Entry 1CIC (X-ray diffraction, 2.50 A resolution); this record covers chains C and D of the 4 polymer chains in the assembly.

Chain C:
Name: Protein (ig heavy chain V regions)
Organism: Mus musculus
Notes: fragment: fab immunoglobulin fragment
Reference sequence: Q9R1A5 (Q9R1A5_MOUSE); residues 1-214 here correspond to UniProt positions 15-228 (UniProt number = residue number + 14)
Chain sequence (214 residues; each row starts with the number of its first residue):
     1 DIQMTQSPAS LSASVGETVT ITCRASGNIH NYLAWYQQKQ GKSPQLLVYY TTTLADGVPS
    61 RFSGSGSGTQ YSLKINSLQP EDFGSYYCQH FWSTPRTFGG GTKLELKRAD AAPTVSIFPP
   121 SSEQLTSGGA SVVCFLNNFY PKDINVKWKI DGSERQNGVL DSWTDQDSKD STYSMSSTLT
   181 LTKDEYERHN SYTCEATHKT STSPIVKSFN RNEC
Disulfide bonds: Cys23-Cys88, Cys134-Cys194

Chain D:
Name: Protein (ig heavy chain V regions)
Organism: Mus musculus
Notes: fragment: fab immunoglobulin fragment
Reference sequence: P01869 (IGH1M_MOUSE); residue numbers follow UniProt; this construct covers 1-218
Chain sequence (218 residues; row label = number of the first residue in the row):
     1 QVQLKESGPG LVAPSQSLSI TCTVSGFSLT GYGVNWVRQP PGKGLEWLGM IWGDGNTDYN
    61 SALKSRLSIS KDNSKSQVFL KMNSLHTDDT ARYYCARERD YRLDYWGQGT TLTVSSASTT
   121 PPSVFPLAPG SAAQTNSMVT LGCLVKGYFP EPVTVTWNSG SLSSGVHTFP AVLQSDLYTL
   181 SSSVTVPSSP RPSETVTCNV AHPASSTKVD KKIVPRDC
Disulfide bonds: Cys22-Cys95, Cys143-Cys198

Interface between chain C and chain D:
Cross-chain cystine bridges: Cys214(C)-Cys218(D)
Contacting residue pairs (84):
  Asp1(C) - Ser61(D)  hydrogen bond
  Tyr32(C) - Tyr101(D)  hydrophobic
  Tyr36(C) - Leu103(D)
  Tyr36(C) - Trp106(D)  hydrophobic
  Gln38(C) - Gln39(D)  hydrogen bond
  Gln38(C) - Tyr94(D)
  Lys42(C) - Tyr94(D)
  Ser43(C) - Tyr94(D)
  Ser43(C) - Trp106(D)
  Ser43(C) - Gly107(D)  hydrogen bond (side chain-backbone)
  Ser43(C) - Gln108(D)
  Pro44(C) - Leu45(D)  hydrophobic
  Pro44(C) - Trp106(D)
  Leu46(C) - Arg102(D)
  Leu46(C) - Leu103(D)
  Tyr49(C) - Arg102(D)
  Tyr50(C) - Asp100(D)  hydrogen bond (side chain-backbone)
  Tyr50(C) - Tyr101(D)  hydrophobic
  Tyr50(C) - Arg102(D)  hydrogen bond
  Tyr87(C) - Gln39(D)
  Tyr87(C) - Gly44(D)
  Tyr87(C) - Leu45(D)  hydrophobic
  Gln89(C) - Leu103(D)
  Phe91(C) - Glu98(D)
  Phe91(C) - Tyr101(D)
  Phe91(C) - Arg102(D)
  Phe91(C) - Leu103(D)  hydrophobic
  Thr94(C) - Met50(D)
  Thr94(C) - Asp58(D)  hydrogen bond
  Pro95(C) - Trp47(D)  hydrophobic
  Pro95(C) - Ser61(D)
  Arg96(C) - Asn35(D)  hydrogen bond
  Arg96(C) - Trp47(D)
  Arg96(C) - Met50(D)  hydrogen bond
  Arg96(C) - Trp52(D)
  Arg96(C) - Glu98(D)  salt bridge
  Phe98(C) - Val37(D)  hydrophobic
  Phe98(C) - Leu45(D)
  Phe98(C) - Trp106(D)  hydrophobic
  Ser116(C) - Thr140(D)
  Phe118(C) - Leu127(D)
  Phe118(C) - Ala128(D)
  Phe118(C) - Thr140(D)
  Pro119(C) - Ala128(D)
  Pro119(C) - Pro129(D)
  Pro119(C) - Arg216(D)
  Ser121(C) - Phe125(D)
  Ser121(C) - Pro126(D)
  Glu123(C) - Phe125(D)
  Glu123(C) - Lys211(D)  salt bridge
  Gln124(C) - Phe125(D)
  Gln124(C) - Lys146(D)
  Ser131(C) - Leu144(D)
  Ser131(C) - Lys146(D)
  Val133(C) - Leu127(D)  hydrophobic
  Phe135(C) - Leu127(D)  hydrophobic
  Phe135(C) - Phe169(D)  hydrophobic
  Phe135(C) - Ser181(D)
  Phe135(C) - Ser182(D)
  Phe135(C) - Ser183(D)
  Asn137(C) - His167(D)
  Asn137(C) - Phe169(D)
  Asn137(C) - Ser183(D)  hydrogen bond
  Asn138(C) - His167(D)  hydrogen bond
  Leu160(C) - Val172(D)  hydrophobic
  Asp161(C) - Val172(D)
  Ser162(C) - Phe169(D)
  Ser162(C) - Pro170(D)  hydrogen bond (side chain-backbone)
  Ser162(C) - Val172(D)
  Trp163(C) - Pro170(D)
  Thr164(C) - Thr168(D)
  Thr164(C) - Phe169(D)
  Ser174(C) - His167(D)  hydrogen bond
  Ser174(C) - Phe169(D)
  Met175(C) - Phe169(D)
  Ser176(C) - Phe169(D)
  Ser176(C) - Ser181(D)  hydrogen bond
  Thr180(C) - Lys146(D)
  Glu213(C) - Arg216(D)  hydrogen bond (backbone-side chain)
  Cys214(C) - Gly130(D)
  Cys214(C) - Ser131(D)  hydrogen bond (backbone-backbone)
  Cys214(C) - Ala132(D)
  Cys214(C) - Arg216(D)  hydrogen bond
  Cys214(C) - Cys218(D)  disulfide
Also at the interface, not in a pair above, chain C (41 interface residues in all): Gly100, Thr178
Also at the interface, not in a pair above, chain D (51 interface residues in all): Lys43, Glu46, Tyr59, Asn60, Val124, Leu141, Gly142, Gln174, Thr179, Thr185

Summary:
41 residues of chain C and 51 residues of chain D are in contact; the contacts include 1 disulfide bond, 16
hydrogen bonds and 2 salt bridges. Polar pairs include Arg96(C)-Glu98(D), Glu123(C)-Lys211(D) and
Asp1(C)-Ser61(D).
Here chain C is Protein (ig heavy chain V regions) and chain D is Protein (ig heavy chain V regions), both
from Mus musculus. Entry 1CIC (Idiotope-anti-idiotope fab-fab complex; D1.3-E225) was determined by X-ray
diffraction.
